5KL6 - chains A and B of the 3 polymer chains in the assembly; structure by X-ray diffraction, 1.64 A resolution.

Chain A:
Molecule: Wilms tumor protein
Organism: Homo sapiens
Reference sequence: P19544 (WT1_HUMAN), isoform P19544-2; residues 350-437 here correspond to UniProt positions 333-420 (UniProt number = residue number - 17)
Sequence (93 residues; row label = number of the first residue in the row):
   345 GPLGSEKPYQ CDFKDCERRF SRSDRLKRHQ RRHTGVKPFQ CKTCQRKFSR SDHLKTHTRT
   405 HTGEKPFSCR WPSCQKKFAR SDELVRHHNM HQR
Unresolved in the structure: 345-350
Sequence notes: expression tag (345-349); engineered mutation Arg-369 (Gln352 in P19544)
Metal / ion sites: Zn2+ site 1: Cys-355, Cys-360, His-373, His-377; Zn2+ site 2: Cys-385, Cys-388, His-401, His-405; Zn2+ site 3: Cys-413, Cys-418, His-431, His-435
Reported in the primary citation:
  - binding site for the 11-nt DNA strand (chain B): Arg-366, Arg-369, Arg-372
  - conformationally variable residues: Arg-369

Chain B:
Molecule: 11-nt DNA strand
Sequence (11 nucleotides; numbered 1 to 11; the number before each row is that of its first residue):
     1 AGCGTGGGGG T

Chain A / chain B interface:
Residue-residue contacts - 34 pairs, chain A then chain B:
  Lys-351(A) / DG8(B)  salt bridge to the phosphate
  Arg-362(A) / DG7(B)  salt bridge to the phosphate
  Phe-364(A) / DG7(B)  phosphate contact
  Phe-364(A) / DG8(B)  phosphate contact
  Arg-366(A) / DG10(B)  hydrogen bond to the base
  Arg-366(A) / DT11(B)  base contact
  Arg-369(A) / DG8(B)  base contact
  Arg-369(A) / DG9(B)  hydrogen bond to the base
  Arg-369(A) / DG10(B)  base contact
  Arg-372(A) / DG7(B)  hydrogen bond to the base
  Arg-372(A) / DG8(B)  hydrogen bond to the base
  His-373(A) / DG7(B)  salt bridge to the phosphate
  Arg-376(A) / DG6(B)  hydrogen bond to the phosphate
  Arg-376(A) / DG7(B)  salt bridge to the phosphate
  Arg-390(A) / DG4(B)  hydrogen bond to the phosphate
  Arg-390(A) / DT5(B)  salt bridge to the phosphate
  Phe-392(A) / DT5(B)  phosphate contact
  Ser-393(A) / DG6(B)  hydrogen bond to the phosphate
  Arg-394(A) / DG6(B)  hydrogen bond to the base
  Arg-394(A) / DG7(B)  hydrogen bond to the base
  Arg-394(A) / DG8(B)  base contact
  His-397(A) / DT5(B)  stacking on the base
  His-397(A) / DG6(B)  hydrogen bond to the base
  His-401(A) / DG4(B)  salt bridge to the phosphate
  Thr-404(A) / DC3(B)  phosphate contact
  Phe-422(A) / DG2(B)  phosphate contact
  Arg-424(A) / DC3(B)  base contact
  Arg-424(A) / DG4(B)  hydrogen bond to the base
  Arg-424(A) / DT5(B)  hydrogen bond to the base
  Glu-427(A) / DG2(B)  sugar contact
  Glu-427(A) / DC3(B)  base contact
  Arg-430(A) / DA1(B)  base contact
  Arg-430(A) / DG2(B)  hydrogen bond to the base
  Arg-430(A) / DC3(B)  base contact
Also at the interface, not in a pair above, chain A (25 interface residues in all): Ser-365, Lys-381, Asp-396, Thr-400, Ala-423, Asp-426

Summary:
The interface between chain A and chain B involves 25 residues on one side and 11 on the other, with 13
hydrogen bonds, 6 salt bridges and 1 aromatic stacking contact. Polar pairs include Arg-366(A)/DG10(B),
Arg-369(A)/DG9(B) and Arg-372(A)/DG7(B). From the paper: a binding site for the 11-nt DNA strand (chain B) at
Arg-366(A), Arg-369(A) and Arg-372(A); conformational variability at Arg-369(A).
Here chain A is Wilms tumor protein (Homo sapiens) and chain B is an 11-nt DNA strand. Entry 5KL6 (Wilms Tumor
Protein (WT1) Q369R ZnF2-4 in complex with DNA) was determined by X-ray diffraction together with 5KL2, 5KL3,
5KL4, 5KL5 and 5KL7 from the same study.
